6RR3 - chain A; structure by X-ray diffraction, 1.69 A resolution.

[Chain A]
Protein: Ferredoxin-NADP reductase
From: Brucella ovis ATCC 25840
Notes: EC 1.18.1.2
Reference sequence: A0A0H3ASL8 (A0A0H3ASL8_BRUO2); residues 2-258 here = UniProt positions 2-258
Sequence (257 residues; row label = number of the first residue in the row):
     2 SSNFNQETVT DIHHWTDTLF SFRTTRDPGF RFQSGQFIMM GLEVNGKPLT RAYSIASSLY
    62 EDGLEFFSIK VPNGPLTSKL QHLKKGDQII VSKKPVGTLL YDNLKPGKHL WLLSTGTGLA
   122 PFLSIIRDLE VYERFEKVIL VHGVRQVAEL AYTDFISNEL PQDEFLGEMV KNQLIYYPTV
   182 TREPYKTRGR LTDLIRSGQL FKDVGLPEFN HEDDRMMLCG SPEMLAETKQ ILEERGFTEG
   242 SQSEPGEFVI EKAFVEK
Residues lining bound ligands: FAD (flavin-adenine dinucleotide): Phe38, Arg52, Ala53, Tyr54, Ser55, Phe68, Ser69, Ile70, Val72, Gly75, Pro76, Leu77, Thr78, Ser79, Thr118, Ala121, Glu252, Lys253, Ala254, Phe255, Val256, Glu257, Lys258

[Summary]
Chain A binds flavin-adenine dinucleotide.
Chain A is Ferredoxin-NADP reductase (Brucella ovis ATCC 25840); the structure, Crystal structure of
FAD-containing ferredoxin-NADP reductase from brucella ovis, was determined by X-ray diffraction, deposited
together with 6RRA.
